4B1J - chain A; structure by X-ray diffraction, 2.08 A resolution.

== Chain A ==
Protein: Poly(adp-ribose) glycohydrolase
Organism: Homo sapiens
Notes: EC 3.2.1.143; fragment: catalytic domain, residues 448-976
UniProt: Q86W56 (PARG_HUMAN); residues 448-976 here = UniProt positions 448-976
Sequence (531 residues; row label = number of the first residue in the row):
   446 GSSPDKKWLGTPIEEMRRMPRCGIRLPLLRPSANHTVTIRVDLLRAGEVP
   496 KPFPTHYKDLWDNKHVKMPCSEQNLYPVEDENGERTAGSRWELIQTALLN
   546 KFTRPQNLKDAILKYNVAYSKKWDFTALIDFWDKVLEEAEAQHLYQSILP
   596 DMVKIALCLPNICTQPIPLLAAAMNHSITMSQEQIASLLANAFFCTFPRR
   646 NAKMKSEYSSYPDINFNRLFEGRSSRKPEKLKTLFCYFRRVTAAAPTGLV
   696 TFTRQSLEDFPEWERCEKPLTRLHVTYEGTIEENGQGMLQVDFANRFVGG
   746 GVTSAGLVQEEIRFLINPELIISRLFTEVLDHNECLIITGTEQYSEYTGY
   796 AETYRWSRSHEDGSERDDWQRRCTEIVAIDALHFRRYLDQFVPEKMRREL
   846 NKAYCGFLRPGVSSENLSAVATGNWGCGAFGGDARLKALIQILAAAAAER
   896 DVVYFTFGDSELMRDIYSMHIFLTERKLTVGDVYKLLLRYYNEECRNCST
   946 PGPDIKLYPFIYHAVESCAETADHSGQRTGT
Unresolved in the structure: 446-450, 525-529, 964-976
Modified positions: C603 (s-mercaptocysteine; CSS)
Sequence notes: expression tag (446-447); engineered mutation A616 (Lys in Q86W56), A617 (Gln in Q86W56), A618 (Lys in Q86W56), A688 (Glu in Q86W56), A689 (Lys in Q86W56), A690 (Lys in Q86W56)
Residues lining bound ligands: ADP-HPD (A1R; 5'-O-[(S)-{[(S)-{[(2R,3R,4S)-3,4-dihydroxypyrrolidin-2-yl]methoxy}(hydroxy)phosphoryl]oxy}(hydroxy)phosphoryl]adenosine): T725, I726, E727, F738, A739, N740, G744, G745, V753, Q754, E755, E756, Y792, Y795, N869, W870, G871, C872, G873, A874, F875, F900, F902
Swiss-Prot annotation at these positions:
  - active site: D737, E755, E756
  - binding site (substrate): I726, E727, N740, Q754, Y795, N869 to A874
  - modified residue: S448 (Phosphoserine)
  - mutagenesis: N740 (N740A: Reduced poly(ADP-ribose) glycohydrolase activity), E755 (E755A: Abolished poly(ADP-ribose) glycohydrolase activity), E756 (E756A: Abolished poly(ADP-ribose) glycohydrolase activity; E756N: Reduces hydrolase activity), A874 (A874W: Reduced poly(ADP-ribose) glycohydrolase activity), F875 (F875A: Abolished poly(ADP-ribose) glycohydrolase activity)
What the authors report for this chain:
  - binding site for ADP-HPD: V753, Q754, Y795
  - contacts within the chain: L471-W814, P472-W814 (hydrogen bond), L474-W814
  - catalytic residues: D737 (proposed by the authors, not directly observed)
  - mutagenesis - K616A/Q617A/K618A/E688A/K689A/K690A: unchanged catalytic activity

== Summary ==
Bound to chain A: ADP-HPD. Curated annotation (UniProt) lists 3 active-site residues, 11 substrate-binding
residues and 5 mutagenesis sites. From the paper: the catalytic residue D737;
K616A/Q617A/K618A/E688A/K689A/K690A leave catalytic activity unchanged.
Chain A is Poly(adp-ribose) glycohydrolase (Homo sapiens); the structure, Structure of human PARG catalytic
domain in complex with ADP-HPD, was determined by X-ray diffraction, deposited together with 4B1G, 4B1H, 4B1I
and 4A0D.
